9DZY - chains B and E of the 4 polymer chains in the assembly; structure by electron microscopy, 3.10 A resolution.

Chain B:
Molecule: Cytoplasmic dynein 1 heavy chain 1
From: Homo sapiens
Reference sequence: Q14204 (DYHC1_HUMAN); residue numbers follow UniProt; this construct covers 2-4646
Chain sequence (4843 residues; each row starts with the number of its first residue; numbers below 1 keep their minus sign (Gly-196 is residue -196)):
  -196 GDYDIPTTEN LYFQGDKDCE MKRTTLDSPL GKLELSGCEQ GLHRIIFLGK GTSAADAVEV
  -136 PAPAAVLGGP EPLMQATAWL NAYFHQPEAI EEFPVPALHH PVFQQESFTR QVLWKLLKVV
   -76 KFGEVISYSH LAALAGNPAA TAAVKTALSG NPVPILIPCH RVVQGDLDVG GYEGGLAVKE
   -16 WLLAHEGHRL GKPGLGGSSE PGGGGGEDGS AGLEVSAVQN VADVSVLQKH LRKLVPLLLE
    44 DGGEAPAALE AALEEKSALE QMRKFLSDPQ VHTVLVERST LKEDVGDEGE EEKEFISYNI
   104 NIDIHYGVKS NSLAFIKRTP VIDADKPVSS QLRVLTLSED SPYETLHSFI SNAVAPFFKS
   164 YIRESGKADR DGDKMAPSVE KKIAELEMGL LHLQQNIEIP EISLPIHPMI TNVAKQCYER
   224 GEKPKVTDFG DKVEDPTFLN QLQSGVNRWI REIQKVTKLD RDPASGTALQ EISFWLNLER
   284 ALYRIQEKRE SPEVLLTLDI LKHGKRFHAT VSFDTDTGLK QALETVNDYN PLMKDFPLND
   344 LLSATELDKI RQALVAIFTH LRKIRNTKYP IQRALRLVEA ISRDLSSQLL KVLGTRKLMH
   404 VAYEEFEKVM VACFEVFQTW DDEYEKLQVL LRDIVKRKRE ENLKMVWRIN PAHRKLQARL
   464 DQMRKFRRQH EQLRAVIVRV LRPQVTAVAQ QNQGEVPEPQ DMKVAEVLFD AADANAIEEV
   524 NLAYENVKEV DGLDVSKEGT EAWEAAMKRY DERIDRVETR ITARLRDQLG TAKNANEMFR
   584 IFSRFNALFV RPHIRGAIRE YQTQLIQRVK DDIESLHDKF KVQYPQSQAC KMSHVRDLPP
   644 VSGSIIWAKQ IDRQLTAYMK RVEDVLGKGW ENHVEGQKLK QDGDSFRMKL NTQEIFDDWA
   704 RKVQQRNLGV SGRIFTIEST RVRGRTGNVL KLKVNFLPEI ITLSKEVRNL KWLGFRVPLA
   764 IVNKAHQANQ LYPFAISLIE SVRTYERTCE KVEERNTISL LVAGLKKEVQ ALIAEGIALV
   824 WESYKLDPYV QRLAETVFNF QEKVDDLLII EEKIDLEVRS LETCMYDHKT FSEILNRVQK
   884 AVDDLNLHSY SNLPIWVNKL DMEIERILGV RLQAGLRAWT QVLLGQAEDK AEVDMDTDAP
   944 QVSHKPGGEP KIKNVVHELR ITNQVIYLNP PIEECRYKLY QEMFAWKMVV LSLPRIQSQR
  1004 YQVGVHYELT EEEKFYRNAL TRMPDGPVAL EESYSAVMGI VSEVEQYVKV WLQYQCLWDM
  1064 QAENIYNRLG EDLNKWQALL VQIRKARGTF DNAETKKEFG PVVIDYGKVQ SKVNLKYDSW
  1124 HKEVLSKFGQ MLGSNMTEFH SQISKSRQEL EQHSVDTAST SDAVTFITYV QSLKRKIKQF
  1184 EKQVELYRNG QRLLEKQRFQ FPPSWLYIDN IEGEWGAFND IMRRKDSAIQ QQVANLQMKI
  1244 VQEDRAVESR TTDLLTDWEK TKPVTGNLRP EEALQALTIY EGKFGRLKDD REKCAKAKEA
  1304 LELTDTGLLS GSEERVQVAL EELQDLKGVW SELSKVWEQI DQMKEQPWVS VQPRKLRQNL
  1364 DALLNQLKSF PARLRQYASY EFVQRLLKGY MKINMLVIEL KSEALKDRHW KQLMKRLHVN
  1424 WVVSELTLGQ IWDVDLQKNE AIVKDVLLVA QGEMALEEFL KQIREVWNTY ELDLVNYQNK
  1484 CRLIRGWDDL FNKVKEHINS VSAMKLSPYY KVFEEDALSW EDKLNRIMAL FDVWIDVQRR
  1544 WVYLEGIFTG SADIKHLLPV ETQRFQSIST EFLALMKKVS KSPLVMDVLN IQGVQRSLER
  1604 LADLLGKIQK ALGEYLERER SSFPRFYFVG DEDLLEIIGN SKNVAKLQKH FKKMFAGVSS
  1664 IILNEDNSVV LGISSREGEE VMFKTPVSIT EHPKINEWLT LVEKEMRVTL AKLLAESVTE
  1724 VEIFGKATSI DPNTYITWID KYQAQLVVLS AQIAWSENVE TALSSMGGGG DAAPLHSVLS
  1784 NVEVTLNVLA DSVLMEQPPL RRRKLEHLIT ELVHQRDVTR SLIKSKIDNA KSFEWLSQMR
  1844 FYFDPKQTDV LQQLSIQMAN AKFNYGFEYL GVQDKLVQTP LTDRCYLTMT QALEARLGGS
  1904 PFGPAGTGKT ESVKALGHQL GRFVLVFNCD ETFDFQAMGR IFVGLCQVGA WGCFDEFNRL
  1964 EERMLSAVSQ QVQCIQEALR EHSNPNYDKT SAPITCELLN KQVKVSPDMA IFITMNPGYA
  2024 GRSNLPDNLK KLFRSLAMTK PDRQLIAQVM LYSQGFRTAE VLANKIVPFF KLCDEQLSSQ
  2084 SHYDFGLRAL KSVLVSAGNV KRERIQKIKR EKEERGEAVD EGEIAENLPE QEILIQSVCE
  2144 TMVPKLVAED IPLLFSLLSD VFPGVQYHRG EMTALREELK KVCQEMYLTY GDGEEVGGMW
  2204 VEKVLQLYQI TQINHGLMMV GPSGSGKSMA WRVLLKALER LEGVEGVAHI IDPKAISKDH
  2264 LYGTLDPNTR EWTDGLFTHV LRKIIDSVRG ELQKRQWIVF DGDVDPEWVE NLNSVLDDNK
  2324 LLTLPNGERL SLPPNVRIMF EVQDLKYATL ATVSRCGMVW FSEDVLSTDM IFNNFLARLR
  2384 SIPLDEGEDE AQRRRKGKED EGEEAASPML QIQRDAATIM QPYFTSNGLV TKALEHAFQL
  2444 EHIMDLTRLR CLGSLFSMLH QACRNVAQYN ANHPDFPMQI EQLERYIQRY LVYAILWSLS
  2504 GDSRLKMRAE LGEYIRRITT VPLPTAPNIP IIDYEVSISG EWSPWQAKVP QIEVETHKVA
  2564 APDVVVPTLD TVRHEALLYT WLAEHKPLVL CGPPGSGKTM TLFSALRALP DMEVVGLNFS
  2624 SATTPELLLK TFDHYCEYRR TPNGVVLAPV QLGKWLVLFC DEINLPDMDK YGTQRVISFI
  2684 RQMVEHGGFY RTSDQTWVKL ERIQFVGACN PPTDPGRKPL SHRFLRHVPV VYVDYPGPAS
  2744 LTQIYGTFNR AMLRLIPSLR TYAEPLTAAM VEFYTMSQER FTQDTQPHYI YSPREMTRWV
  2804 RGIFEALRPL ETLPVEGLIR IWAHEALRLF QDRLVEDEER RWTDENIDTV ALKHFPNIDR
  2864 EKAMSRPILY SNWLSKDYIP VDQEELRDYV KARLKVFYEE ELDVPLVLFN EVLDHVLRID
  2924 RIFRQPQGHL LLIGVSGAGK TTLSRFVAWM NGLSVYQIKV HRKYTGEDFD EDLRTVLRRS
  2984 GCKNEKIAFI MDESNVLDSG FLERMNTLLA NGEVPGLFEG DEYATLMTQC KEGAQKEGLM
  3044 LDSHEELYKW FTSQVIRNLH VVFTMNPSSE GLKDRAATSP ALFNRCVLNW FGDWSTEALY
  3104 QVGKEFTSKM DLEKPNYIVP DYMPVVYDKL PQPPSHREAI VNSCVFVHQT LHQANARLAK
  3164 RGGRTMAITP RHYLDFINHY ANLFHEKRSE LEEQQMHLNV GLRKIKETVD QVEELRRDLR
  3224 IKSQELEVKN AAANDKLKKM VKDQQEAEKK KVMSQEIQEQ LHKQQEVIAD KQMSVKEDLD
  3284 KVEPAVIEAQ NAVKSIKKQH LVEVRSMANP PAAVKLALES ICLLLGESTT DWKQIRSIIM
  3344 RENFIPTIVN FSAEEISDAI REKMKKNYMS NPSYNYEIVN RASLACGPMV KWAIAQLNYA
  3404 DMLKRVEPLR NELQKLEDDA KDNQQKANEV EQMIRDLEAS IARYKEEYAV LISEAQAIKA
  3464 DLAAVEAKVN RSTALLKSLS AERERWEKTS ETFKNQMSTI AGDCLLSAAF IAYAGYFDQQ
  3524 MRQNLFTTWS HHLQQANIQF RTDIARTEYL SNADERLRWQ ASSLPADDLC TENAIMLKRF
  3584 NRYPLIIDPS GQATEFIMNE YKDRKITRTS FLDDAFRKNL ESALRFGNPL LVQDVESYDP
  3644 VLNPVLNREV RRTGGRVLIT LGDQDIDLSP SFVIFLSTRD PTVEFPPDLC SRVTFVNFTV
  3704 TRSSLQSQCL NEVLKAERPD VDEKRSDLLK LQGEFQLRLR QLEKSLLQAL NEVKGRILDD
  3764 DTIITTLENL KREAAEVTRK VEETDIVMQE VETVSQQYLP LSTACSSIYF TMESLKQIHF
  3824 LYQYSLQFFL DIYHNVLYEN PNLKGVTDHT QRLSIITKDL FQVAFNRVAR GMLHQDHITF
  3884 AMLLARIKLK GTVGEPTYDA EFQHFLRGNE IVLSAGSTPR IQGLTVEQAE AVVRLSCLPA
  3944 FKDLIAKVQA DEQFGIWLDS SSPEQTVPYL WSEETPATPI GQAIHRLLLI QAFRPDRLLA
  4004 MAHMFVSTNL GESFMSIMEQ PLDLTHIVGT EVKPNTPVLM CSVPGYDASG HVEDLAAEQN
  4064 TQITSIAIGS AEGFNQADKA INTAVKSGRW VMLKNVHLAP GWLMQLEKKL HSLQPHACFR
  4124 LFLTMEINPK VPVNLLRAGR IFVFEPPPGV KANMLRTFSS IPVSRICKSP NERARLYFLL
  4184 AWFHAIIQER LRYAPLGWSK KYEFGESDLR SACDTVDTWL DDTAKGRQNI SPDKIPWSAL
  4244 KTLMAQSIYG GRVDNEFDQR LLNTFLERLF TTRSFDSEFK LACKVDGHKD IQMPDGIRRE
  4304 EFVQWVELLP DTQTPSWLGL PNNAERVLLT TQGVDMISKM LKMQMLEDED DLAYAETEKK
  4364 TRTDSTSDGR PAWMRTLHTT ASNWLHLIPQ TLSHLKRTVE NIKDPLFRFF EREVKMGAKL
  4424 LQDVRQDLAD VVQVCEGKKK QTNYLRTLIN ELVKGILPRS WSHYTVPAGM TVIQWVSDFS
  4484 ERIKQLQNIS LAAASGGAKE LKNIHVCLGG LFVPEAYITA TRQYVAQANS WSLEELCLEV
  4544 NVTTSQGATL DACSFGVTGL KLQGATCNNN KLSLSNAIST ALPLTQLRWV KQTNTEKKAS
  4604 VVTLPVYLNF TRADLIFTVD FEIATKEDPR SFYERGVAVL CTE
Not modelled in the structure: -196 to 1443, 1769-1774, 1988-1995, 2115-2127, 2390-2408, 3254-3434, 3847-3848, 3896, 3975-3977, 4351-4378, 4402, 4499-4501, 4546-4556, 4596-4602
Differences from the reference sequence: expression tag (-196 to 1)
Metal / ion sites: Mg2+ site 1: Thr1913 (together with ADP); Mg2+ site 2: Ser2231, Glu2344 (together with ATP)
Residues lining bound ligands:
  - ADP (adenosine-5'-diphosphate), molecule 1: Leu1879, Val1880, Thr1882, Thr1885, Pro1907, Ala1908, Gly1909, Thr1910, Gly1911, Lys1912, Thr1913, Glu1914, Ile2049, Leu2090, Arg2091, Lys2094, Asp2320, Arg2358
  - ADP, molecule 2: Val2567, Val2569, Pro2596, Pro2597, Gly2598, Ser2599, Gly2600, Lys2601, Thr2602, Met2603, Asp2664, Pro2739, Ile2747, Tyr2748, Pro2796, Arg2797, Thr2800
  - ADP, molecule 3: Val2907, Pro2908, Leu2909, Val2910, Phe2912, Val2915, Val2938, Ser2939, Gly2940, Ala2941, Gly2942, Lys2943, Thr2944, Thr2945, Trp3097, Arg3174, Leu3177, Asn3650, Arg3695
  - ATP (adenosine-5'-triphosphate): Leu2191, Thr2192, Trp2203, Ser2226, Gly2227, Ser2228, Gly2229, Lys2230, Ser2231, Met2232, Glu2344, Leu2369, Met2373, Ile2374, Asn2377, Leu2452, Arg2684, Glu2688, Arg2726, Arg2729
UniProt features mapped onto this chain:
  - binding site (ATP): Gly1906 to Thr1913, Gly2224 to Ser2231, Gly2595 to Thr2602, Gly2937 to Thr2944
  - modified residue: Ser2 (N-acetylserine), Ser70 (Phosphoserine), Lys1125 (N6-acetyllysine), Ser1230 (Phosphoserine), Lys3480 (N6-acetyllysine), Ser4162 (Phosphoserine), Lys4283 (N6-acetyllysine), Thr4366 (Phosphothreonine), Ser4368 (Phosphoserine)
  - natural variant: Glu94 (E94K: Found in a patient with spinal muscular atrophy; uncertain significance), Lys129 (K129I: In CDCBM13), Arg264 (R264L: In SMALED1), His306 (H306R: In CMT2O and SMALED1), Ile584 (I584L: In SMALED1), Arg598 (R598C: In CMT2O and SMALED1), Thr659 to Met662 (deletion: In CDCBM13), Lys671 (K671E: In SMALED1), Pro776 (P776L: In SMALED1), Tyr970 (Y970C: In SMALED1), Gly1132 (G1132E: In SMALED1), Gln1194 (Q1194R: In CMT2O), 9 further natural variant entries in UniProt

Chain E:
Molecule: Platelet-activating factor acetylhydrolase IB subunit beta
From: Homo sapiens
Reference sequence: P43034 (LIS1_HUMAN); residue numbers follow UniProt; this construct covers 2-410
Chain sequence (411 residues; each row starts with the number of its first residue; numbering starts at 0):
     0 GSVLSQRQRD ELNRAIADYL RSNGYEEAYS VFKKEAELDV NEELDKKYAG LLEKKWTSVI
    60 RLQKKVMELE SKLNEAKEEF TSGGPLGQKR DPKEWIPRPP EKYALSGHRS PVTRVIFHPV
   120 FSVMVSASED ATIKVWDYET GDFERTLKGH TDSVQDISFD HSGKLLASCS ADMTIKLWDF
   180 QGFECIRTMH GHDHNVSSVA IMPNGDHIVS ASRDKTIKMW EVQTGYCVKT FTGHREWVRM
   240 VRPNQDGTLI ASCSNDQTVR VWVVATKECK AELREHEHVV ECISWAPESS YSSISEATGS
   300 ETKKSGKPGP FLLSGSRDKT IKMWDVSTGM CLMTLVGHDN WVRGVLFHSG GKFILSCADD
   360 KTLRVWDYKN KRCMKTLNAH EHFVTSLDFH KTAPYVVTGS VDQTVKVWEC R
Not modelled in the structure: 0-90
Differences from the reference sequence: expression tag (0-1)
UniProt features mapped onto this chain:
  - region: Phe388 to Arg410 (Interaction with NDEL1)
  - modified residue: Lys53 (N6-acetyllysine), Ser109 (Phosphoserine)
  - natural variant: Phe31 (F31S: In LIS1), His149 (H149R: In LIS1), Gly162 (G162S: In LIS1), Ser169 (S169P: In SBH), Arg241 (R241P: In SBH), His277 (H277P: In LIS1), Asp317 (D317H: In LIS1)

How chain B and chain E interact:
Pairs across the interface (37; chain B residue first):
  Asn2875(B) with Lys318(E), hydrogen bond (backbone-side chain)
  Trp2876(B) with Asn339(E)
  Leu2877(B) with Asp338(E)
  Ser2878(B) with Lys318(E); Asp338(E)
  Lys2879(B) with Gly336(E); His337(E); Asp338(E), hydrogen bond (backbone-side chain)
  Tyr2892(B) with Asn339(E); Phe382(E), hydrophobic
  Ala2895(B) with His381(E); Phe382(E), hydrophobic
  Arg2896(B) with Trp340(E); Asp358(E), salt bridge; Phe382(E)
  Lys2898(B) with Val400(E)
  Glu2902(B) with Arg212(E), hydrogen bond (backbone-side chain)
  Glu2903(B) with Arg212(E), hydrogen bond (backbone-side chain); Trp236(E); Arg238(E), salt bridge; Arg316(E), salt bridge
  Trp2952(B) with Trp340(E), hydrophobic
  Met2953(B) with His277(E), hydrogen bond (backbone-side chain); Trp340(E)
  Asn2954(B) with His277(E)
  Gly2955(B) with His277(E), hydrogen bond (backbone-side chain)
  Lys2989(B) with Glu276(E), hydrogen bond (side chain-backbone)
  Lys3039(B) with Arg273(E)
  Arg3654(B) with Arg212(E)
  Thr3656(B) with His193(E); Asn194(E); Arg212(E)
  Gly3657(B) with Asp151(E); Ala170(E)
  Arg3659(B) with Met172(E), hydrogen bond; Asp192(E), hydrogen bond (side chain-backbone); His193(E)
Interface residues without a listed pair, chain B (22 interface residues in all): Leu3661
Interface residues without a listed pair, chain E (26 interface residues in all): Asn254, Gln256, Val335

Summary:
Chain B and chain E form an interface of 22 and 26 residues respectively; the contacts include 9 hydrogen
bonds and 3 salt bridges. Polar pairs include Arg2896(B)-Asp358(E), Glu2903(B)-Arg238(E) and
Glu2903(B)-Arg316(E). Bound to chain B: 3 copies of ADP and ATP.
Chain B is Cytoplasmic dynein 1 heavy chain 1 and chain E is Platelet-activating factor acetylhydrolase IB
subunit beta, both from Homo sapiens; the structure, Cryo-EM structure of Pre-Chi dynein bound to Lis1, was
determined by electron microscopy, deposited together with 9E0T, 9E0W, 9E22, 9E23 and 9E28.
